PDB entry 5AFN | X-ray diffraction, 2.15 A resolution | chains B and C of the 5 polymer chains in the assembly

Chain B (and C):
Protein: Acetylcholine-binding protein, neuronal acetylcholine receptor subunit alpha-7
Source organism: Homo sapiens
Notes: chain C of this document is another copy of the same molecule, construct and numbering; everything in this record applies to it too
Amino-acid sequence (207 residues; numbered 0 to 206; the number before each row is that of its first residue; numbering starts at 0):
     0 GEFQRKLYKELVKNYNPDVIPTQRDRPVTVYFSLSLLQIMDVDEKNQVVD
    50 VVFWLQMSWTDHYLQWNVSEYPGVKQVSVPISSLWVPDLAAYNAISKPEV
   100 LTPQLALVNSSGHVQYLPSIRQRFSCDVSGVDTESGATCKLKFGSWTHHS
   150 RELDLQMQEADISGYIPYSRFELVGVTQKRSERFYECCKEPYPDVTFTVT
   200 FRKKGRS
Disulfides: Cys125-Cys138, Cys186-Cys187
Ligand contacts:
  - Alpha-Lobeline (L0B), molecule 1: Leu36, Trp53, Gln55, Gln114, Leu116
  - Alpha-Lobeline (L0B), molecule 2: Tyr91, Ser144, Trp145, Tyr184, Cys186, Cys187, Tyr191
  - N-acetylglucosamine (NAG; 2-acetamido-2-deoxy-beta-D-glucopyranose): Lys74, Asn108, Ser109, Ser110, His112
  - (4R)-4-(2-phenylethyl)pyrrolidin-2-one (OJD): Leu54, Met56, Val85, Pro86, Asp87, Leu88, Ala89, Ala90, Pro97, Tyr115, Ile119, Gln121, Phe142
From the paper describing this entry:
  - mutagenesis - L35F (173 +/- 24 uM): decreased binding to (4R)-4-(2-phenylethyl)pyrrolidin-2-one

Chain B / chain C interface:
Residue-residue contacts (50; chain B residue first):
  Asn13(B) with Arg4(C), hydrogen bond (backbone-side chain); Lys8(C)
  Tyr14(B) with Arg4(C)
  Asn15(B) with Tyr7(C)
  Asp17(B) with Tyr7(C); Ser77(C); Pro79(C)
  Val18(B) with Gly0(C); Gln3(C); Tyr7(C), hydrophobic
  Ile19(B) with Gly0(C), hydrogen bond (backbone-backbone)
  Thr21(B) with Gly0(C), hydrogen bond (side chain-backbone)
  Lys44(B) with Asp40(C), salt bridge; Arg169(C)
  Asn45(B) with Gln37(C), hydrogen bond (backbone-side chain); Met39(C); Asp40(C)
  Gln46(B) with Gln37(C); Tyr167(C), hydrogen bond (side chain-backbone)
  Val47(B) with Met39(C), hydrophobic
  Tyr62(B) with Gly0(C); Glu1(C), hydrogen bond (side chain-backbone); Arg4(C)
  Asp87(B) with Pro102(C); Leu104(C)
  Ala89(B) with Pro102(C)
  Ala93(B) with Leu100(C)
  Ile94(B) with Leu100(C); Arg120(C)
  Ser95(B) with Glu98(C); Leu100(C)
  Lys96(B) with Glu98(C), hydrogen bond (backbone-side chain); Val99(C), hydrogen bond (side chain-backbone); Leu100(C); Gln103(C)
  Arg122(B) with Arg120(C)
  Ser124(B) with Gln37(C), hydrogen bond; Ile165(C); Tyr167(C), hydrogen bond
  Cys125(B) with Tyr167(C), hydrogen bond (backbone-side chain)
  Asp126(B) with Tyr167(C)
  Trp145(B) with Trp53(C); Thr101(C); Pro102(C), hydrophobic; Leu116(C), hydrogen bond (side chain-backbone)
  Thr146(B) with Ser77(C), hydrogen bond; Leu104(C); Leu106(C)
  His147(B) with Ser77(C)
  Glu151(B) with Gln75(C)
Other interface residues (no listed pair), chain B (29 interface residues in all): Leu88, His148, Tyr191
Other interface residues (no listed pair), chain C (27 interface residues in all): Val51

Summary:
29 residues of chain B face 27 of chain C across their interface, with 13 hydrogen bonds and 1 salt bridge.
Polar contacts include Lys44(B)-Asp40(C), Asn13(B)-Arg4(C) and Thr21(B)-Gly0(C). Bound to chain B:
Alpha-Lobeline, N-acetylglucosamine and (4R)-4-(2-phenylethyl)pyrrolidin-2-one. The paper reports that L35F of
chain B reduces binding to (4R)-4-(2-phenylethyl)pyrrolidin-2-one.
Both chains are Acetylcholine-binding protein, neuronal acetylcholine receptor subunit alpha-7 (Homo sapiens).
Entry 5AFN (alpha7-AChBP in complex with lobeline and fragment 5) was determined by X-ray diffraction,
deposited together with 5AFH, 5AFJ, 5AFK, 5AFL and 5AFM.
